Entry 9CC3 (electron microscopy, 3.23 A resolution); this record covers chains G and C of the 7 polymer chains in the assembly.

[Chain G]
Name: Endogenous Co-purified substrate modeled as unknown residues
Organism: Escherichia coli 'BL21-Gold(DE3)pLysS AG'
Chain sequence (30 residues; each row starts with the number of its first residue; numbers below 1 keep their minus sign (UNK-1 is residue -1); X marks 30 residues of unknown identity (built as UNK)):
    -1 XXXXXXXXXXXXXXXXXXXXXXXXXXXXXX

[Chain C]
Name: Lon protease homolog, mitochondrial
Organism: Homo sapiens
Notes: EC 3.4.21.53
Reference sequence: P36776 (LONM_HUMAN); residues 115-959 here = UniProt positions 115-959
Chain sequence (862 residues; row label = number of the first residue in the row):
    98 MHHHHHHENLYFQGAHMMTIPDVFPHLPLIAITRNPVFPRFIKIIEVKNK
   148 KLVELLRRKVRLAQPYVGVFLKRDDSNESDVVESLDEIYHTGTFAQIHEM
   198 QDLGDKLRMIVMGHRRVHISRQLEVEPEEPEAENKHKPRRKSKRGKKEAE
   248 DELSARHPAELAMEPTPELPAEVLMVEVENVVHEDFQVTEEVKALTAEIV
   298 KTIRDIIALNPLYRESVLQMMQAGQRVVDNPIYLSDMGAALTGAESHELQ
   348 DVLEETNIPKRLYKALSLLKKEFELSKLQQRLGREVEEKIKQTHRKYLLQ
   398 EQLKIIKKELGLEKDDKDAIEEKFRERLKELVVPKHVMDVVDEELSKLGL
   448 LDNHSSEFNVTRNYLDWLTSIPWGKYSNENLDLARAQAVLEEDHYGMEDV
   498 KKRILEFIAVSQLRGSTQGKILCFYGPPGVGKTSIARSIARALNREYFRF
   548 SVGGMTDVAEIKGHRRTYVGAMPGKIIQCLKKTKTENPLILIDEVDKIGR
   598 GYQGDPSSALLELLDPEQNANFLDHYLDVPVDLSKVLFICTANVTDTIPE
   648 PLRDRMEMINVSGYVAQEKLAIAERYLVPQARALCGLDESKAKLSSDVLT
   698 LLIKQYCRESGVRNLQKQVEKVLRKSAYKIVSGEAESVEVTPENLQDFVG
   748 KPVFTVERMYDVTPPGVVMGLAWTAMGGSTLFVETSLRRPQDKDAKGDKD
   798 GSLEVTGQLGEVMKESARIAYTFARAFLMQHAPANDYLVTSHIHLHVPEG
   848 ATPKDGPSAGCTIVTALLSLAMGRPVRQNLAMTGEVSLTGKILPVGGIKE
   898 KTIAAKRAGVTCIVLPAENKKDFYDLAAFITEGLEVHFVEHYREIFDIAF
   948 PDEQAEALAVER
Not modelled in the structure: 98-375, 599-601, 791-795, 950-959
Differences from the reference sequence: expression tag (98-114)
Ion coordination: Mg2+: Thr530 (together with ADP)
Residues lining bound ligands: ADP (adenosine-5'-diphosphate): Asp490, His491, Tyr492, Met494, Pro524, Pro525, Gly526, Val527, Gly528, Lys529, Thr530, Ser531, Tyr661, Ile669, Tyr673, Gln677, Val709, Arg710, Gln713
Curated features (UniProtKB/Swiss-Prot):
  - active site: Ser855, Lys898
  - binding site (ATP): Gly523 to Thr530
  - natural variant: Glu476 (E476A: In CODASS), Ser631 (S631Y: In CODASS), Ala670 (A670V: In CODASS), Arg672 (R672C: In CODASS), Pro676 (P676S: In CODASS), Arg679 (R679H: In CODASS), Arg721 (R721G: In CODASS), Ala724 (A724V: In CODASS), Pro749 (P749S: In CODASS), Gly767 (G767E: In CODASS), Ile927 (deletion: In CODASS)
  - mutagenesis: Lys529 (K529R: Abolishes ATPase activity, and presumably ATP-driven protein unfolding, but does not block access to the proteolytic active site or prevent a substrate from binding to it), Trp770 (W770A: Has low basal, but normal stimulated ATPase activity, and retains peptidase activity; W770P: Has normal basal, but low stimulated ATPase activity, and abolishes peptidase activity), Ser855 (S855A: Lacks both ATPase and protease activity, but retains DNA binding activity), Thr880 (T880V: Enhances the basal, but not the stimulated ATPase activity), Gly893 (G893A: Has low basal, but normal stimulated ATPase activity, and retains peptidase activity; G893P: Has normal basal, but low stimulated ATPase activity, and abolishes peptidase activity), Gly894 (G894A/S: Enhances the basal, but not the stimulated ATPase activity, and retains peptidase activity; G894P: Enhances the basal, but not the stimulated ATPase activity, and abolishes peptidase activity)
From the paper describing this entry:
  - binding site for Endogenous Co-purified substrate modeled as unknown residues (chain G): Tyr394
  - mutagenesis - Y394A (2-fold): increased catalytic activity on FITC-casein
  - mutagenesis - Y394A: unchanged catalytic activity (ATPase activity)

[Interface between chain G and chain C]
Chain C side of the interface, 4 residues: Tyr394, Thr564, Tyr565, Val566

[Overview]
Chain G and chain C make no direct contact in this assembly. Ligands of chain C: ADP. From the paper: a
binding site for Endogenous Co-purified substrate modeled as unknown residues (chain G) at Tyr394(C); Y394A of
chain C increases catalytic activity on FITC-casein.
Chain G is Endogenous Co-purified substrate modeled as unknown residues (Escherichia coli 'BL21-Gold(DE3)pLysS
AG') and chain C is Lon protease homolog, mitochondrial (Homo sapiens); the structure, Human Mitochondrial
LONP1 Stall State + casein, was determined by electron microscopy (same publication as 9CC0).
